PDB entry 9GF6 | electron microscopy, 3.80 A resolution | chains L and N of the 11 polymer chains in the assembly

# Chain L
Molecule: Nucleosomal DNA Strand 2
Sequence (152 nucleotides; each row starts with the number of its first residue; numbers below 1 keep their minus sign (DT-81 is residue -81)):
   -81 TGCCGAGGCC GCTCAATTGG TCGTAGACAG CTCTAGCACC GCTTAAACGC ACGTACGCGC
   -21 TGTCCCCCGC GTTTTAACCG CCAAGGGGAT TACTCCCTAG TCTCCAGGCA CGTGTCAGAT
    39 ATATACATCC TGTGCATGTA CTCGGGATAT TG
Unresolved in the structure: -81 to -76, 60-70

# Chain N
Name: Histone H4
From: Homo sapiens
Reference sequence: P62805 (H4_HUMAN); residues 1-102 here correspond to UniProt positions 2-103 (UniProt number = residue number + 1)
Amino-acid sequence (102 residues; numbered 1 to 102; the number before each row is that of its first residue):
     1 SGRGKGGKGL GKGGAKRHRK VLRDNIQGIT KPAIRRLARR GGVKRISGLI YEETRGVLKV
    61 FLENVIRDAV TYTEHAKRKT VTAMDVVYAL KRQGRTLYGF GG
Unresolved in the structure: 1-22
Curated features (UniProtKB/Swiss-Prot):
  - DNA-binding region: Lys16 to Lys20
  - modified residue: Ser1 (N-acetylserine), Arg3 (Asymmetric dimethylarginine), Lys5 (N6-(2-hydroxyisobutyryl)lysine), Lys8 (N6-(2-hydroxyisobutyryl)lysine), Lys12 (N6-(2-hydroxyisobutyryl)lysine), Lys16 (N6-(2-hydroxyisobutyryl)lysine), Lys20 (N6,N6,N6-trimethyllysine), Lys31 (N6-(2-hydroxyisobutyryl)lysine), Lys44 (N6-(2-hydroxyisobutyryl)lysine), Ser47 (Phosphoserine), Tyr51 (Phosphotyrosine), Lys59 (N6-(2-hydroxyisobutyryl)lysine), Lys77 (N6-(2-hydroxyisobutyryl)lysine), Lys79 (N6-(2-hydroxyisobutyryl)lysine), Thr80 (Phosphothreonine), Tyr88 (Phosphotyrosine), Lys91 (N6-(2-hydroxyisobutyryl)lysine)
  - cross-link (Glycyl lysine isopeptide (Lys-Gly)): Lys12 (interchain with G-Cter in SUMO2), Lys20 (interchain with G-Cter in SUMO2), Lys31 (interchain with G-Cter in SUMO2), Lys59 (interchain with G-Cter in SUMO2), Lys79 (interchain with G-Cter in SUMO2), Lys91 (interchain with G-Cter in SUMO2)

# Chain L / chain N interface
Pairs across the interface (13; chain L residue first):
  DA7(L) with Arg45(N), hydrogen bond to the sugar; Ile46(N), sugar contact; Ser47(N), hydrogen bond to the phosphate; Gly48(N), hydrogen bond to the phosphate
  DT8(L) with Arg35(N), salt bridge to the phosphate; Arg39(N), salt bridge to the phosphate; Arg45(N), phosphate contact; Ile46(N), phosphate contact
  DT9(L) with Arg35(N), salt bridge to the phosphate
  DC27(L) with Lys79(N), phosphate contact
  DA28(L) with Arg78(N), phosphate contact; Lys79(N), hydrogen bond to the phosphate; Thr80(N), hydrogen bond to the phosphate
Interface residues without a listed pair, chain L (6 interface residues in all): DC29
Interface residues without a listed pair, chain N (11 interface residues in all): Lys44, Tyr51

# Overview
6 residues of chain L and 11 residues of chain N are in contact, with 5 hydrogen bonds and 3 salt bridges.
Polar pairs include DA7(L)-Arg45(N), DA7(L)-Ser47(N) and DA7(L)-Gly48(N). Curated annotation (UniProt) lists a
DNA-binding region on chain N.
Chain L is Nucleosomal DNA Strand 2 and chain N is Histone H4 (Homo sapiens); the structure, CryoEM structure
of the human INO80 core-nucleosome complex state N-6, was determined by electron microscopy.
